PDB entry 6YLY | electron microscopy, 3.80 A resolution | chains g and 1 of the 49 polymer chains in the assembly

Chain g:
Molecule: 60S ribosomal protein L34-A
Source organism: Saccharomyces cerevisiae
Reference sequence: P87262 (RL34A_YEAST); residue numbers follow UniProt; this construct covers 1-121
Sequence (121 residues; row label = number of the first residue in the row):
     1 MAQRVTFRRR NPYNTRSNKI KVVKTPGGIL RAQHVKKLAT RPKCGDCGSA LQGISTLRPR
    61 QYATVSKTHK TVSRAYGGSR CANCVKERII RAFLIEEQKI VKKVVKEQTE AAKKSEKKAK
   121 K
Disordered / not traced: 1, 114-121
Cystine bridges: Cys47-Cys84

Chain 1:
Molecule: 25S rRNA
Source organism: Saccharomyces cerevisiae
Sequence (3396 nucleotides; each row starts with the number of its first residue):
     1 GUUUGACCUC AAAUCAGGUA GGAGUACCCG CUGAACUUAA GCAUAUCAAU AAGCGGAGGA
    61 AAAGAAACCA ACCGGGAUUG CCUUAGUAAC GGCGAGUGAA GCGGCAAAAG CUCAAAUUUG
   121 AAAUCUGGUA CCUUCGGUGC CCGAGUUGUA AUUUGGAGAG GGCAACUUUG GGGCCGUUCC
   181 UUGUCUAUGU UCCUUGGAAC AGGACGUCAU AGAGGGUGAG AAUCCCGUGU GGCGAGGAGU
   241 GCGGUUCUUU GUAAAGUGCC UUCGAAGAGU CGAGUUGUUU GGGAAUGCAG CUCUAAGUGG
   301 GUGGUAAAUU CCAUCUAAAG CUAAAUAUUG GCGAGAGACC GAUAGCGAAC AAGUACAGUG
   361 AUGGAAAGAU GAAAAGAACU UUGAAAAGAG AGUGAAAAAG UACGUGAAAU UGUUGAAAGG
   421 GAAGGGCAUU UGAUCAGACA UGGUGUUUUG UGCCCUCUGC UCCUUGUGGG UAGGGGAAUC
   481 UCGCAUUUCA CUGGGCCAGC AUCAGUUUUG GUGGCAGGAU AAAUCCAUAG GAAUGUAGCU
   541 UGCCUCGGUA AGUAUUAUAG CCUGUGGGAA UACUGCCAGC UGGGACUGAG GACUGCGACG
   601 UAAGUCAAGG AUGCUGGCAU AAUGGUUAUA UGCCGCCCGU CUUGAAACAC GGACCAAGGA
   661 GUCUAACGUC UAUGCGAGUG UUUGGGUGUA AAACCCAUAC GCGUAAUGAA AGUGAACGUA
   721 GGUUGGGGCC UCGCAAGAGG UGCACAAUCG ACCGAUCCUG AUGUCUUCGG AUGGAUUUGA
   781 GUAAGAGCAU AGCUGUUGGG ACCCGAAAGA UGGUGAACUA UGCCUGAAUA GGGUGAAGCC
   841 AGAGGAAACU CUGGUGGAGG CUCGUAGCGG UUCUGACGUG CAAAUCGAUC GUCGAAUUUG
   901 GGUAUAGGGG CGAAAGACUA AUCGAACCAU CUAGUAGCUG GUUCCUGCCG AAGUUUCCCU
   961 CAGGAUAGCA GAAGCUCGUA UCAGUUUUAU GAGGUAAAGC GAAUGAUUAG AGGUUCCGGG
  1021 GUCGAAAUGA CCUUGACCUA UUCUCAAACU UUAAAUAUGU AAGAAGUCCU UGUUACUUAA
  1081 UUGAACGUGG ACAUUUGAAU GAAGAGCUUU UAGUGGGCCA UUUUUGGUAA GCAGAACUGG
  1141 CGAUGCGGGA UGAACCGAAC GUAGAGUUAA GGUGCCGGAA UACACGCUCA UCAGACACCA
  1201 CAAAAGGUGU UAGUUCAUCU AGACAGCCGG ACGGUGGCCA UGGAAGUCGG AAUCCGCUAA
  1261 GGAGUGUGUA ACAACUCACC GGCCGAAUGA ACUAGCCCUG AAAAUGGAUG GCGCUCAAGC
  1321 GUGUUACCUA UACUCUACCG UCAGGGUUGA UAUGAUGCCC UGACGAGUAG GCAGGCGUGG
  1381 AGGUCAGUGA CGAAGCCUAG ACCGUAAGGU CGGGUCGAAC GGCCUCUAGU GCAGAUCUUG
  1441 GUGGUAGUAG CAAAUAUUCA AAUGAGAACU UUGAAGACUG AAGUGGGGAA AGGUUCCACG
  1501 UCAACAGCAG UUGGACGUGG GUUAGUCGAU CCUAAGAGAU GGGGAAGCUC CGUUUCAAAG
  1561 GCCUGAUUUU AUGCAGGCCA CCAUCGAAAG GGAAUCCGGU UAAGAUUCCG GAACCUGGAU
  1621 AUGGAUUCUU CACGGUAACG UAACUGAAUG UGGAGACGUC GGCGCGAGCC CUGGGAGGAG
  1681 UUAUCUUUUC UUCUUAACAG CUUAUCACCC CGGAAUUGGU UUAUCCGGAG AUGGGGUCUU
  1741 AUGGCUGGAA GAGGCCAGCA CCUUUGCUGG CUCCGGUGCG CUUGUGACGG CCCGUGAAAA
  1801 UCCACAGGAA GGAAUAGUUU UCAUGCCAGG UCGUACUGAU AACCGCAGCA GGUCUCCAAG
  1861 GUGAACAGCC UCUAGUUGAU AGAAUAAUGU AGAUAAGGGA AGUCGGCAAA AUAGAUCCGU
  1921 AACUUCGGGA UAAGGAUUGG CUCUAAGGGU CGGGUAGUGA GGGCCUUGGU CAGACGCAGC
  1981 GGGCGUGCUU GUGGACUGCU UGGUGGGGCU UGCUCUGCUA GGCGGACUAC UUGCGUGCCU
  2041 UGUUGUAGAC GGCCUUGGUA GGUCUCUUGU AGACCGUCGC UUGCUACAAU UAACGAUCAA
  2101 CUUAGAACUG GUACGGACAA GGGGAAUCUG ACUGUCUAAU UAAAACAUAG CAUUGCGAUG
  2161 GUCAGAAAGU GAUGUUGACG CAAUGUGAUU UCUGCCCAGU GCUCUGAAUG UCAAAGUGAA
  2221 GAAAUUCAAC CAAGCGCGGG UAAACGGCGG GAGUAACUAU GACUCUCUUA AGGUAGCCAA
  2281 AUGCCUCGUC AUCUAAUUAG UGACGCGCAU GAAUGGAUUA ACGAGAUUCC CACUGUCCCU
  2341 AUCUACUAUC UAGCGAAACC ACAGCCAAGG GAACGGGCUU GGCAGAAUCA GCGGGGAAAG
  2401 AAGACCCUGU UGAGCUUGAC UCUAGUUUGA CAUUGUGAAG AGACAUAGAG GGUGUAGAAU
  2461 AAGUGGGAGC UUCGGCGCCA GUGAAAUACC ACUACCUUUA UAGUUUCUUU ACUUAUUCAA
  2521 UGAAGCGGAG CUGGAAUUCA UUUUCCACGU UCUAGCAUUC AAGGUCCCAU UCGGGGCUGA
  2581 UCCGGGUUGA AGACAUUGUC AGGUGGGGAG UUUGGCUGGG GCGGCACAUC UGUUAAACGA
  2641 UAACGCAGAU GUCCUAAGGG GGGCUCAUGG AGAACAGAAA UCUCCAGUAG AACAAAAGGG
  2701 UAAAAGCCCC CUUGAUUUUG AUUUUCAGUG UGAAUACAAA CCAUGAAAGU GUGGCCUAUC
  2761 GAUCCUUUAG UCCCUCGGAA UUUGAGGCUA GAGGUGCCAG AAAAGUUACC ACAGGGAUAA
  2821 CUGGCUUGUG GCAGUCAAGC GUUCAUAGCG ACAUUGCUUU UUGAUUCUUC GAUGUCGGCU
  2881 CUUCCUAUCA UACCGAAGCA GAAUUCGGUA AGCGUUGGAU UGUUCACCCA CUAAUAGGGA
  2941 ACGUGAGCUG GGUUUAGACC GUCGUGAGAC AGGUUAGUUU UACCCUACUG AUGAAUGUUA
  3001 CCGCAAUAGU AAUUGAACUU AGUACGAGAG GAACAGUUCA UUCGGAUAAU UGGUUUUUGC
  3061 GGCUGUCUGA UCAGGCAUUG CCGCGAAGCU ACCAUCCGCU GGAUUAUGGC UGAACGCCUC
  3121 UAAGUCAGAA UCCAUGCUAG AACGCGGUGA UUUCUUUGCU CCACACAAUA UAGAUGGAUA
  3181 CGAAUAAGGC GUCCUUGUGG CGUCGCUGAA CCAUAGCAGG CUAGCAACGG UGCACUUGGC
  3241 GGAAAGGCCU UGGGUGCUUG CUGGCGAAUU GCAAUGUCAU UUUGCGUGGG GAUAAAUCAU
  3301 UUGUAUACGA CUUAGAUGUA CAACGGGGUA UUGUAAGCAG UAGAGUAGCC UUGUUGUUAC
  3361 GAUCUGCUGA GAUUAAGCCU UUGUUGUCUG AUUUGU
Disordered / not traced: 1-2, 441-493, 643-647, 994-1053, 1070-1089, 1567-1573, 1954-2092, 2192-2312, 2371-2375, 2398-2421, 2446-2500, 2607-2767, 2791-2818, 2941-2980

Chain g / chain 1 interface:
Residue-residue contacts (127):
  Ala2(g) - A1481(1)  base contact
  Ala2(g) - C1670(1)  phosphate contact
  Ala2(g) - A1859(1)  sugar contact
  Arg4(g) - A1481(1)  hydrogen bond to the base
  Arg4(g) - G1483(1)  hydrogen bond to the base
  Arg4(g) - G1485(1)  base contact
  Arg4(g) - C1857(1)  sugar contact
  Arg4(g) - U1873(1)  hydrogen bond to the base
  Val5(g) - G1486(1)  hydrogen bond to the base
  Val5(g) - C1857(1)  hydrogen bond to the sugar
  Phe7(g) - C1856(1)  sugar contact
  Arg8(g) - C1597(1)  salt bridge to the phosphate
  Arg8(g) - U1606(1)  hydrogen bond to the sugar
  Arg9(g) - C1527(1)  hydrogen bond to the phosphate
  Arg9(g) - U1606(1)  hydrogen bond to the base
  Arg10(g) - G1488(1)  hydrogen bond to the sugar
  Arg10(g) - A1489(1)  salt bridge to the phosphate
  Arg10(g) - U1834(1)  hydrogen bond to the phosphate
  Arg10(g) - A1835(1)  salt bridge to the phosphate
  Asn11(g) - A1589(1)  sugar contact
  Pro12(g) - G1487(1)  base contact
  Pro12(g) - G1488(1)  base contact
  Pro12(g) - U1855(1)  sugar contact
  Pro12(g) - C1856(1)  sugar contact
  Tyr13(g) - A1589(1)  stacking on the base
  Tyr13(g) - C1854(1)  hydrogen bond to the base
  Tyr13(g) - U1855(1)  sugar contact
  Asn14(g) - A827(1)  sugar contact
  Thr15(g) - G1590(1)  sugar contact
  Arg16(g) - G826(1)  salt bridge to the phosphate
  Arg16(g) - G1591(1)  phosphate contact
  Arg16(g) - A1656(1)  salt bridge to the phosphate
  Arg16(g) - C1657(1)  base contact
  Ser17(g) - G1591(1)  phosphate contact
  Lys19(g) - G1784(1)  salt bridge to the phosphate
  Lys21(g) - U1742(1)  salt bridge to the phosphate
  Val22(g) - A1667(1)  sugar contact
  Val23(g) - A1696(1)  sugar contact
  Lys24(g) - U1694(1)  sugar contact
  Lys24(g) - U1695(1)  sugar contact
  Thr25(g) - G1598(1)  hydrogen bond to the phosphate
  Thr25(g) - U1694(1)  hydrogen bond to the sugar
  Thr25(g) - U1695(1)  sugar contact
  Pro26(g) - C1597(1)  sugar contact
  Pro26(g) - U1694(1)  base contact
  Pro26(g) - U1695(1)  base contact
  Pro26(g) - A1752(1)  base contact
  Gly27(g) - G1598(1)  phosphate contact
  Gly27(g) - G1753(1)  hydrogen bond to the sugar
  Arg31(g) - C1597(1)  salt bridge to the phosphate
  Arg31(g) - G1598(1)  salt bridge to the phosphate
  Gln33(g) - A1696(1)  sugar contact
  Gln33(g) - A1697(1)  sugar contact
  His34(g) - U1606(1)  base contact
  Lys36(g) - A1594(1)  phosphate contact
  Lys36(g) - U1595(1)  salt bridge to the phosphate
  Lys37(g) - G1591(1)  salt bridge to the phosphate
  Lys37(g) - G1592(1)  salt bridge to the phosphate
  Lys37(g) - A1656(1)  salt bridge to the phosphate
  Leu38(g) - U1785(1)  phosphate contact
  Thr40(g) - A1654(1)  phosphate contact
  Thr40(g) - G1655(1)  hydrogen bond to the phosphate
  Arg41(g) - U1739(1)  hydrogen bond to the base
  Pro42(g) - G1653(1)  sugar contact
  Lys43(g) - G1653(1)  sugar contact
  Lys43(g) - A1654(1)  phosphate contact
  Gly45(g) - G1652(1)  sugar contact
  Asp46(g) - A2554(1)  sugar contact
  Gln52(g) - A1638(1)  hydrogen bond to the sugar
  Gln52(g) - C1639(1)  phosphate contact
  Gln52(g) - A1707(1)  hydrogen bond to the base
  Gln52(g) - C1708(1)  hydrogen bond to the sugar
  Gln52(g) - U1737(1)  base contact
  Gln52(g) - C1738(1)  hydrogen bond to the base
  Gly53(g) - C1639(1)  phosphate contact
  Gly53(g) - G1640(1)  phosphate contact
  Gly53(g) - C1738(1)  hydrogen bond to the sugar
  Ile54(g) - U1739(1)  sugar contact
  Ser55(g) - U1740(1)  phosphate contact
  Thr56(g) - U1739(1)  sugar contact
  Thr56(g) - U1740(1)  hydrogen bond to the phosphate
  Arg58(g) - G1592(1)  salt bridge to the phosphate
  Arg58(g) - G1655(1)  sugar contact
  Pro59(g) - A1654(1)  base contact
  Pro59(g) - C1802(1)  hydrogen bond to the sugar
  Arg60(g) - A1593(1)  salt bridge to the phosphate
  Arg60(g) - U1801(1)  hydrogen bond to the sugar
  Arg60(g) - C1802(1)  sugar contact
  Ala63(g) - C1802(1)  sugar contact
  Thr64(g) - C1615(1)  phosphate contact
  Thr64(g) - U1616(1)  phosphate contact
  Val65(g) - U1821(1)  base contact
  Ser66(g) - A1643(1)  phosphate contact
  Ser66(g) - U1821(1)  sugar contact
  Ser66(g) - C1822(1)  sugar contact
  Lys67(g) - C1805(1)  salt bridge to the phosphate
  Lys67(g) - U1821(1)  sugar contact
  Thr68(g) - A1643(1)  phosphate contact
  Lys70(g) - C1803(1)  sugar contact
  Lys70(g) - U1821(1)  base contact
  Thr71(g) - G1640(1)  phosphate contact
  Thr71(g) - A1804(1)  phosphate contact
  Val72(g) - G1640(1)  phosphate contact
  Ser73(g) - C1639(1)  hydrogen bond to the base
  Ser73(g) - G1640(1)  base contact
  Arg74(g) - A1638(1)  salt bridge to the phosphate
  Arg74(g) - C1639(1)  salt bridge to the phosphate
  Ala75(g) - A1806(1)  phosphate contact
  Tyr76(g) - C1805(1)  hydrogen bond to the phosphate
  Tyr76(g) - A1806(1)  sugar contact
  Gly77(g) - C1805(1)  sugar contact
  Gly78(g) - A1804(1)  sugar contact
  Ser79(g) - C1805(1)  sugar contact
  Ala82(g) - C1639(1)  phosphate contact
  Asn83(g) - C1708(1)  phosphate contact
  Asn83(g) - C1709(1)  hydrogen bond to the phosphate
  Arg91(g) - U2553(1)  hydrogen bond to the sugar
  Arg91(g) - A2554(1)  salt bridge to the phosphate
  Arg91(g) - G2555(1)  sugar contact
  Ala92(g) - G2555(1)  base contact
  Ile95(g) - U2553(1)  base contact
  Ile95(g) - G2555(1)  base contact
  Gln98(g) - U2553(1)  base contact
  Lys102(g) - U2551(1)  phosphate contact
  Lys102(g) - C2552(1)  salt bridge to the phosphate
  Lys113(g) - G2533(1)  hydrogen bond to the sugar
  Lys113(g) - G2534(1)  sugar contact
Other interface residues (no listed pair), chain g (75 interface residues in all): Thr6, Ile29, Leu30, Leu57, Tyr62, His69, Arg80, Arg88, Lys99
Other interface residues (no listed pair), chain 1 (85 interface residues in all): G1528, C1596, G1634, C1644, U1645, G1646, U1651, G1668, C1669, A1750, G1786, A1858

Summary:
75 residues of chain g and 85 residues of chain 1 are in contact, with 29 hydrogen bonds, 20 salt bridges and
1 aromatic stacking contact. Polar contacts include Arg4(g)-A1481(1), Arg4(g)-G1483(1) and Arg4(g)-U1873(1).
Chain g is 60S ribosomal protein L34-A and chain 1 is 25S rRNA, both from Saccharomyces cerevisiae; the
structure, pre-60S State NE2 (TAP-Flag-Nop53), was determined by electron microscopy (same publication as
6YLE, 6YLF and 6YLX).
